PDB entry 2XYH | X-ray diffraction, 1.89 A resolution | chains A and B

[Chain A]
Protein: Caspase-3 subunit P17
Organism: Homo sapiens
Notes: EC 3.4.22.56
UniProt: P42574 (CASP3_HUMAN); residue numbers follow UniProt; this construct covers 29-174
Amino-acid sequence (146 residues; row label = number of the first residue in the row):
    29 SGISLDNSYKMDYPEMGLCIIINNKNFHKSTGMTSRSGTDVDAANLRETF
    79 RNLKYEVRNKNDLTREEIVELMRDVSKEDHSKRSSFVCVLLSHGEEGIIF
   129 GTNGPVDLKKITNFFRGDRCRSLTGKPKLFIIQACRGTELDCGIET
Covalently attached groups: 5-chloro-4-oxopentanoic acid (TQ9) linked to C163
Residues lining bound ligands: 5-chloro-4-oxopentanoic acid (TQ9): R64, S120, H121, G122, Q161, A162
UniProt features mapped onto this chain:
  - active site: H121, C163
  - modified residue: C163 (S-nitrosocysteine)
Reported in the primary citation:
  - binding site for 5-chloro-4-oxopentanoic acid: R64, G122, Q161, C163
  - catalytic residues: G122, C163
  - catalytic residues: H121 (citing earlier work)

[Chain B]
Protein: Caspase-3 subunit P12
Organism: Homo sapiens
Notes: EC 3.4.22.56
UniProt: P42574 (CASP3_HUMAN); residue numbers follow UniProt; this construct covers 185-277
Amino-acid sequence (93 residues; numbered 185 to 277; the number before each row is that of its first residue):
   185 HKIPVEADFLYAYSTAPGYYSWRNSKDGSWFIQSLCAMLKQYADKLEFMH
   235 ILTRVNRKVATEFESFSFDATFHAKKQIPCIVSMLTKELYFYH
Residues lining bound ligands: 5-chloro-4-oxopentanoic acid (TQ9): Y204, S205, R207
UniProt features mapped onto this chain:
  - modified residue: R207 (Microbial infection: ADP-riboxanated arginine)
  - mutagenesis: R207 (R207A: Abolished ADP-riboxanation by C.violaceum CopC)
Reported in the primary citation:
  - binding site for 5-chloro-4-oxopentanoic acid: R207

[Chain A / chain B interface]
Residue-residue contacts (99; chain A residue first):
  D34(A) - K271(B)
  N35(A) - K271(B)
  N35(A) - E272(B)  hydrogen bond (backbone-backbone)
  S36(A) - K271(B)
  S36(A) - E272(B)
  Y37(A) - D192(B)  hydrogen bond
  Y37(A) - L269(B)
  Y37(A) - T270(B)  hydrogen bond (side chain-backbone)
  Y37(A) - K271(B)
  Y37(A) - E272(B)  hydrogen bond (backbone-backbone)
  M39(A) - Y274(B)
  M39(A) - H277(B)
  D40(A) - H277(B)
  M44(A) - F275(B)
  R64(A) - R207(B)
  S65(A) - R207(B)  hydrogen bond (backbone-side chain)
  S65(A) - S209(B)
  G66(A) - S209(B)  hydrogen bond (backbone-backbone)
  G66(A) - G212(B)
  V69(A) - K210(B)
  V69(A) - D211(B)
  D70(A) - G212(B)
  D70(A) - S213(B)  hydrogen bond
  D70(A) - I216(B)
  N73(A) - C220(B)
  L74(A) - I216(B)  hydrophobic
  L74(A) - C220(B)  hydrophobic
  T77(A) - C220(B)  hydrogen bond
  T77(A) - L223(B)
  F78(A) - L223(B)  hydrophobic
  L81(A) - A227(B)  hydrophobic
  Y83(A) - F275(B)
  L119(A) - I216(B)  hydrophobic
  E124(A) - P201(B)
  E124(A) - G202(B)  hydrogen bond (side chain-backbone)
  K137(A) - E190(B)  salt bridge
  T140(A) - F193(B)
  T140(A) - Y195(B)
  F143(A) - F193(B)
  R144(A) - V189(B)
  R144(A) - F193(B)
  G145(A) - V189(B)  hydrogen bond (backbone-backbone)
  D146(A) - V189(B)
  T152(A) - I187(B)
  G153(A) - D192(B)
  K154(A) - D192(B)
  P155(A) - D192(B)
  P155(A) - L273(B)  hydrophobic
  K156(A) - A191(B)
  K156(A) - D192(B)  hydrogen bond (backbone-backbone)
  K156(A) - F193(B)
  K156(A) - L194(B)  hydrogen bond (backbone-backbone)
  L157(A) - L194(B)
  L157(A) - F232(B)  hydrophobic
  L157(A) - L273(B)  hydrophobic
  F158(A) - F193(B)  hydrophobic
  F158(A) - L194(B)  hydrogen bond (backbone-backbone)
  F158(A) - Y195(B)
  F158(A) - A196(B)  hydrogen bond (backbone-backbone)
  I159(A) - A196(B)
  I159(A) - F215(B)  hydrophobic
  I159(A) - L219(B)  hydrophobic
  I160(A) - A196(B)  hydrogen bond (backbone-backbone)
  I160(A) - Y197(B)  hydrophobic
  I160(A) - S198(B)  hydrogen bond (backbone-backbone)
  Q161(A) - S198(B)  hydrogen bond
  Q161(A) - S205(B)  hydrogen bond
  Q161(A) - S213(B)  hydrogen bond
  Q161(A) - F215(B)
  Q161(A) - I216(B)
  A162(A) - S198(B)
  A162(A) - S205(B)
  C163(A) - Y203(B)
  C163(A) - Y204(B)  hydrophobic
  C163(A) - S205(B)  hydrogen bond (side chain-backbone)
  R164(A) - Y197(B)
  R164(A) - T199(B)  hydrogen bond (side chain-backbone)
  R164(A) - A200(B)
  R164(A) - P201(B)
  R164(A) - G202(B)  hydrogen bond (backbone-backbone)
  R164(A) - Y203(B)  hydrogen bond (backbone-backbone)
  R164(A) - C264(B)
  G165(A) - G202(B)
  G165(A) - Y203(B)  hydrogen bond (backbone-backbone)
  G165(A) - Y204(B)
  T166(A) - G202(B)  hydrogen bond (backbone-backbone)
  E167(A) - G202(B)  hydrogen bond (backbone-backbone)
  E167(A) - Y203(B)
  E167(A) - Y204(B)  hydrogen bond (backbone-backbone)
  L168(A) - Y203(B)
  L168(A) - Y204(B)  hydrophobic
  L168(A) - T255(B)
  L168(A) - F256(B)  hydrophobic
  L168(A) - K259(B)
  D169(A) - Y203(B)
  D169(A) - K259(B)
  D169(A) - K260(B)  hydrogen bond (backbone-backbone)
  C170(A) - A258(B)
  G171(A) - K260(B)
Also at the interface, not in a pair above, chain A (47 interface residues in all): L136
Also at the interface, not in a pair above, chain B (48 interface residues in all): W206, N208, Q217

[In short]
47 residues of chain A face 48 of chain B across their interface; the contacts include 28 hydrogen bonds and 1
salt bridge. Polar pairs include K137(A)-E190(B), Y37(A)-D192(B) and Y37(A)-T270(B). Chain B binds
5-chloro-4-oxopentanoic acid. The paper reports catalytic residues G122(A), C163(A) and H121(A); a binding
site for 5-chloro-4-oxopentanoic acid at R64(A), G122(A) and R207(B) among others.
Here chain A is Caspase-3 subunit P17 and chain B is Caspase-3 subunit P12, both from Homo sapiens. Entry 2XYH
(Caspase-3:CAS60254719) was determined by X-ray diffraction, deposited together with 2XYG and 2XYP.
